5UAQ - chains C and F of the 6 polymer chains in the assembly; structure by X-ray diffraction, 3.60 A resolution.

== Chain C ==
Name: DNA-directed RNA polymerase subunit beta
From: Escherichia coli (strain K12)
Notes: EC 2.7.7.6
UniProt: P0A8V2 (RPOB_ECOLI); residue numbers follow UniProt; this construct covers 1-1342
Sequence (1342 residues; each row starts with the number of its first residue):
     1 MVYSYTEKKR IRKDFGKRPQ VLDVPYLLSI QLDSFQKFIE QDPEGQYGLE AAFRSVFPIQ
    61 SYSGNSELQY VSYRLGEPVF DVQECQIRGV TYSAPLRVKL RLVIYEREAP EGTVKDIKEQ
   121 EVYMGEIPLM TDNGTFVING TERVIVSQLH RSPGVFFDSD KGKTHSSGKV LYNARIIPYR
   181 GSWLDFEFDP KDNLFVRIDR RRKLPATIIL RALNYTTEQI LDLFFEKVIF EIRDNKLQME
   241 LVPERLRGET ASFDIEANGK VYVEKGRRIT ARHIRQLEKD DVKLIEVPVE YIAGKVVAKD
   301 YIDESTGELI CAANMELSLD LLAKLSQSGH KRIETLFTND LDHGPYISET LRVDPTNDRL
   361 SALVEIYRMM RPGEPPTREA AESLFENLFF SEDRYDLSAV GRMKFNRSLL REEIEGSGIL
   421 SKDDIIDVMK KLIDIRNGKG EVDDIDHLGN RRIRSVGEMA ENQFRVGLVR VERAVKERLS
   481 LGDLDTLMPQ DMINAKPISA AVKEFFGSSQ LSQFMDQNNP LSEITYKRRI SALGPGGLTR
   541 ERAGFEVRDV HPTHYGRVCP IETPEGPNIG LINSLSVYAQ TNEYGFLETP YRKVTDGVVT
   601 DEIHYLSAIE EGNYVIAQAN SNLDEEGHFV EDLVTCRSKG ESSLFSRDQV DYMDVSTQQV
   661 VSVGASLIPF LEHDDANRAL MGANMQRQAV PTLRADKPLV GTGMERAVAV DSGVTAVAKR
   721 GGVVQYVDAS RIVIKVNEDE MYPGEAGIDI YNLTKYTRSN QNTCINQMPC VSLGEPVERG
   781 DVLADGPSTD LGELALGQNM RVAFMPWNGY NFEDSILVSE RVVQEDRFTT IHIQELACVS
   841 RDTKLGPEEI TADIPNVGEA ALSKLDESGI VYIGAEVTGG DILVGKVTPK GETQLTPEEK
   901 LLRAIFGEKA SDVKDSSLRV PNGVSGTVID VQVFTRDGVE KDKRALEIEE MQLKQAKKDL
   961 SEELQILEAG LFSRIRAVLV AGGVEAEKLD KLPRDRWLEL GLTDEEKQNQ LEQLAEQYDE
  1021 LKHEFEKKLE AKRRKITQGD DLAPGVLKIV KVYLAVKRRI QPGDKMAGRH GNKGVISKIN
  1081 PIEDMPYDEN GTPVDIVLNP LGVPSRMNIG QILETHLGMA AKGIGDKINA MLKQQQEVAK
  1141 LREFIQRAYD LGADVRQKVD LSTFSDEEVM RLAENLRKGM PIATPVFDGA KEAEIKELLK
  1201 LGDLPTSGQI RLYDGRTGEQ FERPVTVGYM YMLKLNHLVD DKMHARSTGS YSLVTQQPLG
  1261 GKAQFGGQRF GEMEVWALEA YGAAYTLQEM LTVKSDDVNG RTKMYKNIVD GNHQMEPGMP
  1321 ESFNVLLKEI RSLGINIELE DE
Unresolved in the structure: 1-2
Construct notes: engineered mutation Tyr526 (His in P0A8V2)
Curated features (UniProtKB/Swiss-Prot):
  - modified residue (N6-acetyllysine): Lys1022, Lys1200
What the authors report for this chain:
  - conformationally variable residues (loop rearrangement): Ser512 to Pro520, Tyr756 to Asn766

== Chain F ==
Name: RNA polymerase sigma factor RpoD
From: Escherichia coli (strain K12)
UniProt: P00579 (RPOD_ECOLI); residue numbers follow UniProt; this construct covers 1-613
Sequence (613 residues; each row starts with the number of its first residue):
     1 MEQNPQSQLK LLVTRGKEQG YLTYAEVNDH LPEDIVDSDQ IEDIIQMIND MGIQVMEEAP
    61 DADDLMLAEN TADEDAAEAA AQVLSSVESE IGRTTDPVRM YMREMGTVEL LTREGEIDIA
   121 KRIEDGINQV QCSVAEYPEA ITYLLEQYDR VEAEEARLSD LITGFVDPNA EEDLAPTATH
   181 VGSELSQEDL DDDEDEDEED GDDDSADDDN SIDPELAREK FAELRAQYVV TRDTIKAKGR
   241 SHATAQEEIL KLSEVFKQFR LVPKQFDYLV NSMRVMMDRV RTQERLIMKL CVEQCKMPKK
   301 NFITLFTGNE TSDTWFNAAI AMNKPWSEKL HDVSEEVHRA LQKLQQIEEE TGLTIEQVKD
   361 INRRMSIGEA KARRAKKEMV EANLRLVISI AKKYTNRGLQ FLDLIQEGNI GLMKAVDKFE
   421 YRRGYKFSTY ATWWIRQAIT RSIADQARTI RIPVHMIETI NKLNRISRQM LQEMGREPTP
   481 EELAERMLMP EDKIRKVLKI AKEPISMETP IGDDEDSHLG DFIEDTTLEL PLDSATTESL
   541 RAATHDVLAG LTAREAKVLR MRFGIDMNTD YTLEEVGKQF DVTRERIRQI EAKALRKLRH
   601 PSRSEVLRSF LDD
Unresolved in the structure: 1-94, 168-212, 237-242, 613
Curated features (UniProtKB/Swiss-Prot):
  - DNA-binding region: Leu573 to Ala592 (H-T-H motif)
  - region: Arg584 to Arg599 (Interaction with anti-sigma factors)
  - motif: Asp403 to Gln406 (Interaction with polymerase core subunit RpoC)
  - site: Arg562 (Interaction with anti-sigma factors)

== Interface between chain C and chain F ==
Contacting residue pairs (48):
  Arg97(C) - Gly475(F)
  Val122(C) - Gln472(F)
  Tyr123(C) - Gln472(F)
  Tyr123(C) - Gly475(F)
  Gly373(C) - Arg99(F)
  Gln490(C) - Gln469(F)
  Gln490(C) - Gln472(F)  hydrogen bond
  Gln490(C) - Glu473(F)
  Asp491(C) - Arg468(F)
  Asn494(C) - Arg468(F)
  Ala495(C) - Leu471(F)  hydrophobic
  Asn856(C) - Asp612(F)  hydrogen bond (side chain-backbone)
  Pro897(C) - Gly564(F)
  Pro897(C) - Ile565(F)
  Glu898(C) - Leu540(F)
  Glu898(C) - Arg541(F)  salt bridge
  Glu898(C) - Thr544(F)
  Lys900(C) - Phe563(F)
  Leu901(C) - Ile565(F)  hydrophobic
  Leu902(C) - Leu607(F)
  Leu902(C) - Phe610(F)  hydrophobic
  Ala904(C) - Phe563(F)  hydrophobic
  Ala904(C) - Leu595(F)  hydrophobic
  Ala904(C) - Arg599(F)  hydrogen bond (backbone-side chain)
  Ile905(C) - Leu595(F)  hydrophobic
  Ile905(C) - Leu598(F)  hydrophobic
  Ile905(C) - Arg599(F)  hydrogen bond (backbone-side chain)
  Phe906(C) - Leu607(F)
  Phe906(C) - Arg608(F)
  Glu908(C) - Leu611(F)
  Thr1248(C) - Pro531(F)
  Ser1250(C) - Glu524(F)  hydrogen bond
  Tyr1251(C) - Glu524(F)
  Tyr1251(C) - Asp525(F)  hydrogen bond (backbone-backbone)
  Ser1252(C) - Ile523(F)
  Leu1253(C) - Ile523(F)  hydrogen bond (backbone-backbone)
  Leu1253(C) - Glu524(F)
  Leu1253(C) - Asp525(F)
  Val1254(C) - Gly520(F)
  Gln1256(C) - Asp525(F)  hydrogen bond
  Gln1256(C) - Leu528(F)
  Leu1259(C) - Phe522(F)
  Arg1301(C) - Leu528(F)
  Thr1302(C) - Pro531(F)
  Tyr1305(C) - Pro531(F)
  Tyr1305(C) - Leu532(F)
  Tyr1305(C) - Ala535(F)  hydrophobic
  Lys1306(C) - Ser534(F)  hydrogen bond
Also at the interface, not in a pair above, chain C (39 interface residues in all): Glu119, Lys496, Arg903, Arg936, Asp937, Asp1041, Pro1044, Gly1261, Val1298
Also at the interface, not in a pair above, chain F (39 interface residues in all): Arg476, Thr479, Pro480, Arg495, Lys502, Asp521, Leu559, Ser604

== In short ==
Chain C and chain F each contribute 39 residues to their interface, with 9 hydrogen bonds and 1 salt bridge.
Polar contacts include Glu898(C)-Arg541(F), Gln490(C)-Gln472(F) and Asn856(C)-Asp612(F). From the paper:
conformational variability at Ser512(C) and Tyr756(C).
Chain C is DNA-directed RNA polymerase subunit beta and chain F is RNA polymerase sigma factor RpoD, both from
Escherichia coli (strain K12); the structure, Escherichia coli RNA polymerase RpoB H526Y mutant, was
determined by X-ray diffraction together with 5UAG, 5UAC, 5UAH, 5UAJ and 5UAL from the same study.
